4U8U - chains A and G of the 45 polymer chains in the assembly; structure by X-ray diffraction, 3.20 A resolution.

[Chain A]
Name: Globin a chain
Organism: Glossoscolex paulistus
Sequence (150 residues; each row starts with the number of its first residue):
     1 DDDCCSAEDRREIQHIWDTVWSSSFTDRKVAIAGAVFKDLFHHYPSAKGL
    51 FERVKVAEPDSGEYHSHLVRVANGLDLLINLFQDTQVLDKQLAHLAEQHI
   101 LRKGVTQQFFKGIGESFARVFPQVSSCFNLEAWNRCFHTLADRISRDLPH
Disordered / not traced: 1-2
Cystine bridges: C5-C136
Metal / ion sites: heme Fe near H99 (its only coordinating residue here)
Residues lining bound ligands:
  - cyanide ion (CYN): F37, F51, H67, V71, H99
  - heme (HEM): L40, A47, L50, F51, R53, V54, H67, R70, V71, G74, L75, L78, L95, Q98, H99, R102, V105, F109, F110, I113, F117, F137, I144

[Chain G]
Name: Globin c Chain
Organism: Glossoscolex paulistus
Sequence (151 residues; row label = number of the first residue in the row):
     1 HQFCCSAEDRNIVQKQWSVLWGDTESSKVKIAFGRLILTKLAKEIPEVKE
    51 LFNKVDIDNPEGGPFSAHCLRILNALDMSINLMDDPEALDSALDHLADQH
   101 HDRPGVKKAHFKKIAEILHTGLQQVLDDYNALSWKSCFKGILGKIASKLQ
   151 G
Cystine bridges: C5-C137
Metal / ion sites: heme Fe: H100 (together with cyanide ion)
Residues lining bound ligands:
  - cyanide ion (CYN): L38, F52, H68, I72, H100
  - heme (HEM): L41, V48, L51, F52, K54, V55, H68, R71, I72, A75, L76, L96, Q99, H100, R103, V106, H110, F111, I114, L118, L142, I145

[How chain A and chain G interact]
Disulfides between the chains: C4(A)-C4(G)
Residue-residue contacts - 28 pairs, chain A then chain G:
  D3(A) with C4(G)
  C4(A) with F3(G); C4(G), disulfide
  S6(A) with F3(G); S6(G); D9(G)
  A7(A) with S6(G); E8(G); D9(G), hydrogen bond (backbone-side chain); S133(G)
  E8(A) with S6(G), hydrogen bond; A7(G), hydrogen bond (side chain-backbone); E8(G), hydrogen bond (side chain-backbone)
  D9(A) with F3(G)
  R10(A) with D9(G), salt bridge; N130(G), hydrogen bond; L132(G); S133(G), hydrogen bond
  R11(A) with E8(G)
  Q83(A) with N130(G), hydrogen bond
  T85(A) with Y129(G), hydrogen bond (side chain-backbone); N130(G); A131(G), hydrogen bond (side chain-backbone); L132(G)
  Q86(A) with Q123(G); Y129(G), hydrogen bond (side chain-backbone); A131(G)
  R135(A) with F3(G)
Also at the interface, not in a pair above, chain A (16 interface residues in all): C5, F82, L88, T139
Also at the interface, not in a pair above, chain G (13 interface residues in all): S136

[In short]
16 residues of chain A and 13 residues of chain G are in contact; the contacts include 1 disulfide bond, 10
hydrogen bonds and 1 salt bridge. Among the polar pairs are R10(A)-D9(G), A7(A)-D9(G) and E8(A)-S6(G). Ligands
of chain A: heme and cyanide ion.
Chain A is Globin a chain and chain G is Globin c Chain, both from Glossoscolex paulistus; the structure, The
Crystallographic structure of the giant hemoglobin from Glossoscolex paulistus at 3.2 A resolution, was
determined by X-ray diffraction together with 4WCH from the same study.
